Entry 6G0Y (X-ray diffraction, 2.42 A resolution); this record covers chains F and H of the 8 polymer chains in the assembly.

[Chain F]
Name: Matrix M2-1
From: Human respiratory syncytial virus A (strain A2)
Reference sequence: P04545 (M21_HRSVA); residue numbers follow UniProt; this construct covers 1-194
Amino-acid sequence (194 residues; each row starts with the number of its first residue):
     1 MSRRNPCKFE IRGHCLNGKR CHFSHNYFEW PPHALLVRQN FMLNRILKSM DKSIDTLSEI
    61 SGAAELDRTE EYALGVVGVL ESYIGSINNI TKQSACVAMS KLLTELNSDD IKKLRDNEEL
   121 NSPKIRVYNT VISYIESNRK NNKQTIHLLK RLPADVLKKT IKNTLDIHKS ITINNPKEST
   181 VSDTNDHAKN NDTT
Unresolved in the structure: 1-3, 175-194
Bound ions: Zn2+: Cys7, Cys15, Cys21, His25
From the paper describing this entry:
  - post-translational modification sites: Ser58, Ser61 (citing earlier work)

[Chain H]
Name: Phosphoprotein
Reference sequence: P03421 (PHOSP_HRSVA); residues 1-21 here correspond to UniProt positions 90-110 (UniProt number = residue number + 89)
Amino-acid sequence (21 residues; each row starts with the number of its first residue):
     1 DPTPSDNPFS KLYKETIETF D
Unresolved in the structure: 1-7, 21
Swiss-Prot annotation at these positions:
  - region: Asp1 to Asp21 (Binding to protein M2-1)
  - site: Thr19 (Interaction with protein M2-1)
  - modified residue: Thr19 (Phosphothreonine)

[Interface between chain F and chain H]
Residue-residue contacts - 25 pairs, chain F then chain H:
  Arg126(F) with Glu15(H), salt bridge; Glu18(H); Thr19(H), hydrogen bond
  Val127(F) with Phe20(H), hydrophobic
  Thr130(F) with Glu15(H); Thr16(H); Thr19(H), hydrogen bond
  Ser133(F) with Leu12(H)
  Tyr134(F) with Thr16(H), hydrogen bond
  Ser137(F) with Phe9(H)
  Gln144(F) with Phe9(H)
  Thr145(F) with Phe9(H)
  Leu148(F) with Leu12(H), hydrophobic; Tyr13(H), hydrophobic
  Arg151(F) with Tyr13(H)
  Leu152(F) with Tyr13(H), hydrophobic; Thr16(H)
  Pro153(F) with Tyr13(H); Ile17(H)
  Val156(F) with Ile17(H), hydrophobic; Phe20(H)
  Lys159(F) with Phe20(H)
  Thr160(F) with Thr16(H); Phe20(H)
  Asn163(F) with Phe20(H)
Other interface residues (no listed pair), chain F (17 interface residues in all): Asn141
Interface features reported in the paper:
  - interface residues, chain H: Ile17(H)

[Summary]
The interface between chain F and chain H involves 17 residues on one side and 9 on the other; the contacts
include 3 hydrogen bonds and 1 salt bridge. Among the polar pairs are Arg126(F)-Glu15(H), Arg126(F)-Thr19(H)
and Thr130(F)-Thr19(H). Cys7(F), Cys15(F), Cys21(F) and His25(F) coordinate Zn2+. From the paper: the
interface residue Ile17(H); modification sites Ser58(F) and Ser61(F).
Chain F is Matrix M2-1 (Human respiratory syncytial virus A (strain A2)) and chain H is Phosphoprotein; the
structure, X-ray structure of M-21 protein complex, was determined by X-ray diffraction.
